Entry 1T61 (X-ray diffraction, 1.50 A resolution); this record covers chains A and B of the 6 polymer chains in the assembly.

== Chain A (and B) ==
Protein: Type IV Collagen
From: Bos taurus
Notes: fragment: NC1 of alpha-1; chain B of this document is another copy of the same molecule, construct and numbering; everything in this record applies to it too
Sequence (229 residues; row label = number of the first residue in the row):
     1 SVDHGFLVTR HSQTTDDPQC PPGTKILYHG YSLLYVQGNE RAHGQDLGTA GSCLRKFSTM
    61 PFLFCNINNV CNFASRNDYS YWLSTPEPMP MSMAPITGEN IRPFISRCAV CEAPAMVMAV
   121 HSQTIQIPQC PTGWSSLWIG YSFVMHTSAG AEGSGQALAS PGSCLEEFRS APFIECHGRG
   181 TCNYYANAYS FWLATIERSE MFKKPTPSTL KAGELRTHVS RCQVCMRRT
Not modelled in the structure: 1-4, 228-229 (chain B: 1-5, 229)
Cystine bridges: Cys20-Cys111, Cys53-Cys108, Cys65-Cys71, Cys130-Cys225, Cys164-Cys222, Cys176-Cys182
Metal / ion sites: K+ site 1: Asn66 (shared with Tyr189(B) of chain B; 1 residue of chain D); K+ site 2: Ala186 (shared with 1 residue of chain D; 1 residue of chain E); K+ site 3: Tyr189 (shared with 2 residues of chain C; 1 residue of chain E)

== Chain A / chain B interface ==
Pairs across the interface - 98 pairs, chain A then chain B:
  Gly5(A) - Trp134(B)
  Gly5(A) - Arg227(B)
  Leu7(A) - Met118(B)  hydrophobic
  Tyr31(A) - Met201(B)  hydrophobic
  Tyr31(A) - Phe202(B)
  Val36(A) - Met145(B)  hydrophobic
  Gly38(A) - Met145(B)
  Gly38(A) - Phe191(B)
  Asn39(A) - Thr147(B)  hydrogen bond
  Asn39(A) - Ala151(B)
  Asn39(A) - Tyr189(B)
  Arg41(A) - Met145(B)
  Arg41(A) - Ala151(B)
  Arg41(A) - Glu152(B)
  Arg41(A) - Gly153(B)  hydrogen bond (side chain-backbone)
  Arg41(A) - Ser154(B)
  His43(A) - Val144(B)
  His43(A) - Met145(B)
  His43(A) - Gly155(B)
  His43(A) - Gln156(B)  hydrogen bond (side chain-backbone)
  Gln45(A) - Gln156(B)
  Gln45(A) - Ala157(B)
  Gln45(A) - Leu158(B)
  Gly51(A) - Leu158(B)
  Gly51(A) - Ala159(B)
  Leu54(A) - Gln123(B)
  Arg55(A) - His121(B)  hydrogen bond (side chain-backbone)
  Arg55(A) - Gln123(B)
  Lys56(A) - Ser122(B)
  Lys56(A) - Gln123(B)
  Lys56(A) - Thr124(B)
  Lys56(A) - Ile196(B)  hydrogen bond (side chain-backbone)
  Lys56(A) - Arg198(B)
  Lys56(A) - Met201(B)
  Phe57(A) - Ile196(B)
  Phe57(A) - Met201(B)
  Phe57(A) - Phe202(B)  hydrophobic
  Ser58(A) - Ile196(B)
  Ser58(A) - Met201(B)
  Ser58(A) - Pro205(B)
  Thr59(A) - Pro205(B)
  Met60(A) - Pro205(B)  hydrophobic
  Pro61(A) - Leu193(B)
  Pro61(A) - Ala194(B)  hydrogen bond (backbone-backbone)
  Phe62(A) - Phe191(B)  hydrophobic
  Phe62(A) - Trp192(B)
  Phe62(A) - Ala194(B)
  Leu63(A) - Phe191(B)
  Leu63(A) - Trp192(B)  hydrogen bond (backbone-backbone)
  Leu63(A) - His218(B)
  Phe64(A) - Tyr189(B)  hydrophobic
  Phe64(A) - Ser190(B)
  Phe64(A) - Phe191(B)  hydrophobic
  Cys65(A) - Phe168(B)  hydrophobic
  Cys65(A) - Ser170(B)
  Cys65(A) - Ala188(B)
  Cys65(A) - Tyr189(B)
  Cys65(A) - Ser190(B)  hydrogen bond (backbone-backbone)
  Cys65(A) - Trp192(B)
  Asn66(A) - Ser170(B)  hydrogen bond (backbone-side chain)
  Asn66(A) - Tyr189(B)
  Ile67(A) - Met89(B)
  Ile67(A) - Ala171(B)  hydrophobic
  Ile67(A) - Tyr185(B)
  Ile67(A) - Ala186(B)
  Ile67(A) - Ala188(B)  hydrophobic
  Asn69(A) - Ser170(B)
  Asn69(A) - Lys211(B)
  Asn69(A) - Ala212(B)  hydrogen bond (backbone-backbone)
  Asn69(A) - Leu215(B)
  Val70(A) - Ser170(B)
  Val70(A) - Thr209(B)
  Val70(A) - Leu210(B)
  Val70(A) - Lys211(B)
  Cys71(A) - Ser208(B)
  Cys71(A) - Thr209(B)
  Cys71(A) - Leu210(B)  hydrogen bond (backbone-backbone)
  Cys71(A) - Leu215(B)  hydrophobic
  Asn72(A) - Ser208(B)
  Asn72(A) - Thr209(B)  hydrogen bond
  Phe73(A) - Ala194(B)  hydrophobic
  Phe73(A) - Pro205(B)  hydrophobic
  Phe73(A) - Thr206(B)
  Phe73(A) - Pro207(B)
  Phe73(A) - Ser208(B)  hydrogen bond (backbone-backbone)
  Ala74(A) - Pro205(B)  hydrophobic
  Ala74(A) - Pro207(B)
  Ser75(A) - Pro207(B)
  Ser75(A) - Ser208(B)
  Arg76(A) - Tyr189(B)  hydrogen bond
  Gly98(A) - Phe202(B)
  Glu99(A) - Phe202(B)  hydrogen bond (backbone-backbone)
  Arg102(A) - Phe202(B)
  Glu112(A) - Trp134(B)  hydrogen bond
  Glu112(A) - Arg227(B)  salt bridge
  Gly178(A) - Pro205(B)
  Arg179(A) - Lys204(B)
  Gly180(A) - Pro205(B)
Also at the interface, not in a pair above, chain A (48 interface residues in all): Phe6, Lys25, Leu27, Leu33, Thr49, Ala50, Asp78, Ile101, Ile105
Also at the interface, not in a pair above, chain B (51 interface residues in all): Met116, Pro131, Tyr184, Glu197

== Summary ==
The interface between chain A and chain B involves 48 residues on one side and 51 on the other; the contacts
include 16 hydrogen bonds and 1 salt bridge. Among the polar pairs are Glu112(A)-Arg227(B), Asn39(A)-Thr147(B)
and Arg41(A)-Gly153(B).
Both chains are Type IV Collagen (Bos taurus). Entry 1T61 (crystal structure of collagen IV NC1 domain from
placenta basement membrane) was determined by X-ray diffraction, deposited together with 1T60.
